Entry 4V5I (X-ray diffraction, 5.46 A resolution (low resolution: residue-level contacts below are approximate; hydrogen-bond / salt-bridge calls are withheld)); this record covers chains A0 and AZ of the 27 polymer chains in the assembly.

[Chain A0 (and AZ)]
Protein: ORF16
Source organism: Lactococcus phage P2
Notes: chain AZ of this document is another copy of the same molecule, construct and numbering; everything in this record applies to it too
Sequence (372 residues; numbered 1 to 372; the number before each row is that of its first residue):
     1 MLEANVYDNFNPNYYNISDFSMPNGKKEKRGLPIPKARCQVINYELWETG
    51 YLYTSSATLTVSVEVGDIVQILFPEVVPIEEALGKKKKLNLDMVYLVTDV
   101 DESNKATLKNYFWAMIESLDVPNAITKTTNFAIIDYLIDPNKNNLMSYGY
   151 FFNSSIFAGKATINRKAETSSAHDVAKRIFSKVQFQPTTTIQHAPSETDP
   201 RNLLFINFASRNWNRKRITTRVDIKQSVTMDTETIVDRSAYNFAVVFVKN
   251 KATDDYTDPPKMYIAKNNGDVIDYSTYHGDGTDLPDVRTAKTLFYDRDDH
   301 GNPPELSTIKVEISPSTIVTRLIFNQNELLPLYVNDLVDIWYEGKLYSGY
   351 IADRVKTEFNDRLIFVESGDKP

[Chain A0 / chain AZ interface]
Pairs across the interface - 44 pairs, chain A0 then chain AZ:
  F243(A0) - N141(AZ)
  F243(A0) - K142(AZ)
  V245(A0) - K142(AZ)
  F247(A0) - I125(AZ)
  F247(A0) - Y136(AZ)
  D255(A0) - A124(AZ)
  D255(A0) - K127(AZ)
  M262(A0) - N141(AZ)
  M262(A0) - K142(AZ)
  I264(A0) - N13(AZ)
  Y274(A0) - P12(AZ)
  Y274(A0) - N16(AZ)
  Y274(A0) - N141(AZ)
  Y277(A0) - I17(AZ)
  G279(A0) - I17(AZ)
  D280(A0) - Y14(AZ)
  D280(A0) - I17(AZ)
  D280(A0) - R30(AZ)
  G281(A0) - N13(AZ)
  G281(A0) - I17(AZ)
  L284(A0) - N13(AZ)
  P285(A0) - N11(AZ)
  P285(A0) - N13(AZ)
  D286(A0) - N11(AZ)
  V287(A0) - N9(AZ)
  V287(A0) - N11(AZ)
  R288(A0) - N11(AZ)
  R288(A0) - P12(AZ)
  R288(A0) - N13(AZ)
  R288(A0) - P140(AZ)
  R288(A0) - N141(AZ)
  R288(A0) - K142(AZ)
  R288(A0) - N143(AZ)
  R288(A0) - N144(AZ)
  T289(A0) - N144(AZ)
  A290(A0) - S118(AZ)
  A290(A0) - N144(AZ)
  K291(A0) - S118(AZ)
  T292(A0) - S118(AZ)
  T292(A0) - L119(AZ)
  T292(A0) - D120(AZ)
  F294(A0) - D120(AZ)
  F294(A0) - P122(AZ)
  F294(A0) - T169(AZ)
Also at the interface, not in a pair above, chain A0 (25 interface residues in all): Y241, N242, Y256, P260

[In short]
Chain A0 and chain AZ form an interface of 25 and 22 residues respectively.
Chain A0 and chain AZ are both ORF16 (Lactococcus phage P2); the structure, Structure of the Phage P2
Baseplate in its Activated Conformation with Ca, was determined by X-ray diffraction together with 2WZP and
2X53 from the same study.
